Entry 6CLX (X-ray diffraction, 2.73 A resolution); this record covers chains A and B.

[Chain A (and B)]
Name: O-methyltransferase
From: Streptomyces sp. CB03234
Notes: chain B of this document is another copy of the same molecule, construct and numbering; everything in this record applies to it too
UniProt: A0A125SA05 (A0A125SA05_9ACTN); residues 1-344 here = UniProt positions 1-344
Amino-acid sequence (364 residues; numbered -19 to 344; the number before each row is that of its first residue; numbers below 1 keep their minus sign (Mse-19 is residue -19)):
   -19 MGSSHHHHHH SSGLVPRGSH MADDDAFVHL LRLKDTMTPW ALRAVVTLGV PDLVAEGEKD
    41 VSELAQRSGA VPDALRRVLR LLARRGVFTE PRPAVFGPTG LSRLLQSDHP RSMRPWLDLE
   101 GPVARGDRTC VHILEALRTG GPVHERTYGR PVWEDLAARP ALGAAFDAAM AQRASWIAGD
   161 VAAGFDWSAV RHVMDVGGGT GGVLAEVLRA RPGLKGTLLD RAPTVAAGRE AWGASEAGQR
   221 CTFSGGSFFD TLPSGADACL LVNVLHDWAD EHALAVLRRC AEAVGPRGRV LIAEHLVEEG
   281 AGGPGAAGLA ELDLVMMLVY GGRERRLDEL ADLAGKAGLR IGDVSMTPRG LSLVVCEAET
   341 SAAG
Unresolved in the structure: -19 to 0, 341-344 (chain B: -19 to 0, 343-344)
Sequence notes: initiating methionine (-19); expression tag (-18 to 0)
Modified / non-standard residues: Mse-19 (selenomethionine); Mse1, Mse17, Mse93, Mse150, Mse174, Mse296, Mse297, Mse326 (selenomethionine; parent Met)
Residues lining bound ligands: S-adenosylmethionine (SAM): Trp133, Phe146, Asp147, Mse150, Arg153, Ala154, Gly177, Gly178, Gly179, Asp200, Arg201, Thr204, Gly226, Ser227, Phe228, Phe229, Val242, Asn243, Val244, Asp247, Trp248
Reported in the primary citation:
  - binding site for S-adenosylmethionine: Arg153, Asn243, Val244, Asp247
  - catalytic residues: His246, Asp247

[Chain A / chain B interface]
Residue-residue contacts (134):
  Ala6(A) with Gly80(B); Leu81(B)
  Phe7(A) with Leu84(B), hydrophobic; Arg91(B); Mse93(B), hydrophobic
  His9(A) with Leu81(B)
  Leu10(A) with Leu22(B), hydrophobic; Leu81(B); Leu84(B), hydrophobic; Leu85(B), hydrophobic; Mse93(B), hydrophobic
  Arg12(A) with Arg12(B)
  Leu13(A) with Pro19(B); Arg65(B); Val67(B), hydrophobic
  Lys14(A) with Leu22(B); Arg23(B), hydrogen bond (backbone-side chain); Leu97(B); Glu291(B), salt bridge
  Asp15(A) with Pro19(B); Glu291(B)
  Thr16(A) with Trp20(B); Arg23(B), hydrogen bond; Cys110(B)
  Mse17(A) with Cys110(B), hydrophobic; Glu291(B); Leu294(B); Val295(B), hydrophobic; Leu298(B)
  Thr18(A) with Leu13(B)
  Pro19(A) with Leu13(B); Lys14(B); Thr16(B)
  Trp20(A) with Thr16(B); Cys110(B); Val111(B), hydrophobic; Ile113(B)
  Ala21(A) with Ile113(B); Leu294(B), hydrophobic
  Leu22(A) with Lys14(B)
  Arg23(A) with Lys14(B), hydrogen bond (side chain-backbone); Thr16(B), hydrogen bond
  Ala24(A) with Ile113(B), hydrophobic; Leu114(B), hydrophobic; Leu117(B), hydrophobic
  Ala50(A) with Leu117(B)
  Val51(A) with Leu117(B), hydrogen bond (backbone-backbone); Arg118(B); Thr119(B); Gly120(B)
  Asp53(A) with Arg303(B), salt bridge
  Ala54(A) with Ala116(B); Leu117(B); Mse297(B)
  Leu55(A) with Leu117(B)
  Arg56(A) with Arg303(B)
  Arg57(A) with Asp293(B), salt bridge; Leu294(B); Mse297(B); Gly302(B), hydrogen bond (side chain-backbone); Arg303(B)
  Val58(A) with Leu117(B), hydrophobic
  Arg60(A) with Val277(B); Asp293(B), salt bridge
  Leu61(A) with Ala287(B); Ala290(B), hydrophobic; Glu291(B); Leu294(B), hydrophobic
  Arg64(A) with Gly280(B), hydrogen bond (side chain-backbone); Ala281(B); Ala286(B); Ala287(B)
  Arg65(A) with His9(B); Arg12(B); Leu13(B)
  Val67(A) with Leu13(B), hydrophobic
  Pro73(A) with Glu279(B)
  Leu81(A) with Ala6(B), hydrophobic; His9(B); Leu10(B)
  Leu84(A) with Asp3(B); Phe7(B); Leu10(B), hydrophobic
  His89(A) with Asp3(B), salt bridge
  Mse93(A) with Leu10(B)
  Leu99(A) with Leu114(B), hydrophobic
  Arg108(A) with Val111(B), hydrogen bond (side chain-backbone)
  Cys110(A) with Thr16(B); Mse17(B), hydrophobic; Trp20(B), hydrogen bond
  Val111(A) with Trp20(B), hydrophobic; Arg108(B), hydrogen bond (backbone-side chain); Val111(B), hydrophobic
  Ile113(A) with Trp20(B); Ala21(B), hydrophobic; Ala24(B), hydrophobic
  Leu114(A) with Ala24(B), hydrophobic; Leu99(B), hydrophobic; Arg108(B)
  Ala116(A) with Ala54(B)
  Leu117(A) with Ala24(B), hydrophobic; Leu28(B), hydrophobic; Ala50(B); Val51(B), hydrogen bond (backbone-backbone); Ala54(B); Leu55(B); Val58(B), hydrophobic
  Arg118(A) with Gly49(B); Val51(B)
  Thr119(A) with Val51(B)
  Gly120(A) with Val51(B)
  Glu279(A) with Arg60(B), salt bridge; Pro73(B)
  Ala281(A) with Arg64(B)
  Ala287(A) with Arg64(B); Arg65(B)
  Ala290(A) with Leu61(B), hydrophobic
  Glu291(A) with Lys14(B), salt bridge; Asp15(B); Mse17(B); Leu61(B); Arg65(B), salt bridge
  Asp293(A) with Arg57(B), salt bridge
  Leu294(A) with Mse17(B); Arg57(B); Val58(B); Leu61(B), hydrophobic
  Val295(A) with Mse17(B), hydrophobic
  Mse297(A) with Ala54(B), hydrophobic; Arg57(B)
  Leu298(A) with Mse17(B)
  Gly302(A) with Arg57(B), hydrogen bond (backbone-side chain)
  Arg303(A) with Asp53(B), salt bridge; Arg57(B)
Other interface residues (no listed pair), chain A (69 interface residues in all): Leu11, Thr27, Leu28, Gly49, Gly80, Leu85, Leu97, Asp107, Val277, Gly282, Ala286
Other interface residues (no listed pair), chain B (73 interface residues in all): Mse1, Leu11, Thr18, Thr27, Arg56, Asp107, Arg306, Glu309

[Overview]
69 residues of chain A and 73 residues of chain B are in contact, with 12 hydrogen bonds and 10 salt bridges.
Polar pairs include Lys14(A)-Glu291(B), Asp53(A)-Arg303(B) and Arg57(A)-Asp293(B). Chain A binds
S-adenosylmethionine. The paper reports catalytic residues His246(A) and Asp247(A); a binding site for
S-adenosylmethionine at Arg153(A), Asn243(A) and Val244(A) among others.
Both chains are O-methyltransferase (Streptomyces sp. CB03234). Entry 6CLX (Crystal structure of TnmH in
complex with SAM) was determined by X-ray diffraction together with 6CLW from the same study.
